3TM6 - chains A and B of the 4 polymer chains in the assembly; structure by X-ray diffraction, 2.70 A resolution.

# Chain A (and B)
Protein: Beta-2-microglobulin
Source organism: Homo sapiens
Notes: fragment: Full-length Beta-2 microglobulin; chain B of this document is another copy of the same molecule, construct and numbering; everything in this record applies to it too
UniProt: P61769 (B2MG_HUMAN); residues 1-99 here correspond to UniProt positions 21-119 (UniProt number = residue number + 20)
Sequence (100 residues; each row starts with the number of its first residue; numbering starts at 0):
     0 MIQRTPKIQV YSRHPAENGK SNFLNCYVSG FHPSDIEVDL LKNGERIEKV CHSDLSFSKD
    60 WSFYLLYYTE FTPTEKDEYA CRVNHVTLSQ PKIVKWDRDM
Not modelled in the structure: 99
Disulfide bonds: C25-C80
Construct notes: expression tag (0); engineered mutation C50 (Glu70 in P61769)
UniProt features mapped onto this chain:
  - modified residue: Q2 (Pyrrolidone carboxylic acid)
  - glycosylation: I1 (N-linked (Glc) (glycation) isoleucine), K19 (N-linked (Glc) (glycation) lysine), K41 (N-linked (Glc) (glycation) lysine), K48 (N-linked (Glc) (glycation) lysine), K58 (N-linked (Glc) (glycation) lysine), K91 (N-linked (Glc) (glycation) lysine), K94 (N-linked (Glc) (glycation) lysine)

# Interface between chain A and chain B
Inter-chain disulfides: C50(A)-C50(B)
Residue-residue contacts (6):
  K48(A) - K48(B)
  C50(A) - C50(B)  disulfide
  H51(A) - Y67(B)
  Y67(A) - H51(B)
  T68(A) - K48(B)
  E69(A) - K48(B)
Interface residues without a listed pair, chain A (8 interface residues in all): I46, E47
Interface residues without a listed pair, chain B (6 interface residues in all): E47, E69

# In short
8 residues of chain A and 6 residues of chain B are in contact, with 1 disulfide bond.
Both chains are Beta-2-microglobulin (Homo sapiens). Entry 3TM6 (Crystal structure of the beta-2 microglobulin
DIMC50 disulphide-linked homodimer mutant) was determined by X-ray diffraction, deposited together with 3TLR.
